Entry 7WKJ (X-ray diffraction, 1.50 A resolution); this record covers chains A and C of the 3 polymer chains in the assembly.

# Chain A
Molecule: MHC class I antigen
Source organism: Homo sapiens
Reference sequence: A0A6M6CC39 (A0A6M6CC39_HUMAN); residues 1-274 here correspond to UniProt positions 25-298 (UniProt number = residue number + 24)
Amino-acid sequence (274 residues; numbered 1 to 274; the number before each row is that of its first residue):
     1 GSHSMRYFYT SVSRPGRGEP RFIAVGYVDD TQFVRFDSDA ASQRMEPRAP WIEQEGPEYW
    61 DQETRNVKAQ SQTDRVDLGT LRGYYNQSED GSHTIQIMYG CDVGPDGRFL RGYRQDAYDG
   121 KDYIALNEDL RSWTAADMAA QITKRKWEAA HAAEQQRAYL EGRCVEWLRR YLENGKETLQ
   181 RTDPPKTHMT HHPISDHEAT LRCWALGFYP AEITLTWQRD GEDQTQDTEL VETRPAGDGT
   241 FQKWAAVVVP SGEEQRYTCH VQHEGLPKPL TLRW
Cystine bridges: Cys101-Cys164, Cys203-Cys259

# Chain C
Molecule: Lys-thr-phe-pro-pro-thr-glu-pro-lys
Amino-acid sequence (9 residues; numbered 1 to 9; the number before each row is that of its first residue):
     1 KTFPPTEPK

# How chain A and chain C interact
Pairs across the interface - 45 pairs, chain A then chain C:
  Met5(A) - Lys1(C)
  Tyr7(A) - Lys1(C)  hydrogen bond (side chain-backbone)
  Tyr7(A) - Thr2(C)
  Tyr9(A) - Thr2(C)
  Tyr9(A) - Phe3(C)
  Glu58(A) - Lys1(C)  salt bridge
  Tyr59(A) - Lys1(C)
  Gln62(A) - Lys1(C)  hydrogen bond
  Glu63(A) - Lys1(C)
  Glu63(A) - Thr2(C)  hydrogen bond (side chain-backbone)
  Asn66(A) - Thr2(C)  hydrogen bond
  Asn66(A) - Phe3(C)
  Asn66(A) - Pro4(C)
  Asn66(A) - Pro5(C)
  Val67(A) - Thr2(C)
  Ala69(A) - Pro5(C)  hydrophobic
  Gln70(A) - Pro5(C)
  Gln70(A) - Thr6(C)  hydrogen bond (side chain-backbone)
  Thr73(A) - Pro5(C)
  Thr73(A) - Thr6(C)
  Asp77(A) - Pro8(C)
  Asp77(A) - Lys9(C)  salt bridge
  Thr80(A) - Lys9(C)
  Leu81(A) - Lys9(C)
  Tyr84(A) - Lys9(C)  hydrogen bond (side chain-backbone)
  Ile97(A) - Lys9(C)
  Tyr99(A) - Thr2(C)
  Tyr99(A) - Phe3(C)  hydrogen bond (side chain-backbone)
  Arg114(A) - Phe3(C)
  Arg114(A) - Thr6(C)
  Asp116(A) - Lys9(C)  salt bridge
  Thr143(A) - Lys9(C)  hydrogen bond (side chain-backbone)
  Lys146(A) - Lys9(C)  hydrogen bond (side chain-backbone)
  Trp147(A) - Glu7(C)  hydrogen bond (side chain-backbone)
  Trp147(A) - Pro8(C)  hydrogen bond (side chain-backbone)
  Trp147(A) - Lys9(C)
  Ala150(A) - Glu7(C)
  Gln155(A) - Phe3(C)
  Gln156(A) - Phe3(C)
  Tyr159(A) - Lys1(C)  hydrogen bond (side chain-backbone)
  Tyr159(A) - Thr2(C)
  Tyr159(A) - Phe3(C)  hydrophobic
  Arg163(A) - Lys1(C)
  Trp167(A) - Lys1(C)
  Tyr171(A) - Lys1(C)  hydrogen bond (side chain-backbone)
Other interface residues (no listed pair), chain A (33 interface residues in all): Met45, Tyr123, Ala152

# Overview
33 residues of chain A and 9 residues of chain C are in contact; the contacts include 13 hydrogen bonds and 3
salt bridges. Among the polar pairs are Glu58(A)-Lys1(C), Asp77(A)-Lys9(C) and Asp116(A)-Lys9(C).
Here chain A is MHC class I antigen (Homo sapiens) and chain C is Lys-thr-phe-pro-pro-thr-glu-pro-lys. Entry
7WKJ (A COVID-19 T-cell response detection method based on a newly identified human CD8+ T cell epitope ...)
was determined by X-ray diffraction.
